PDB entry 2HWL | X-ray diffraction, 2.40 A resolution | chains C and D of the 5 polymer chains in the assembly

# Chain C
Molecule: Prothrombin
Organism: Homo sapiens
Notes: EC 3.4.21.5; fragment: Thrombin light chain
UniProtKB: P00734 (THRB_HUMAN); residues 1-14 here correspond to UniProt positions 336-349 (UniProt number = residue number + 335)
Chain sequence (36 residues; numbered 1 to 14 plus 22 insertion-coded residues; the number before each row is that of its first residue; a row labelled like 14A-14N holds insertion residues (14A, then the next letters in order)):
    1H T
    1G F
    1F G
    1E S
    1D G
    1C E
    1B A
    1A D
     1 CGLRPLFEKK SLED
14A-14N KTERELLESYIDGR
Disordered / not traced: 1H, 14M-14N
UniProt features mapped onto this chain:
  - site: Arg-14N (Cleavage)

# Chain D
Molecule: Prothrombin
Organism: Homo sapiens
Notes: EC 3.4.21.5; fragment: Thrombin heavy chain
UniProtKB: P00734 (THRB_HUMAN); the construct lacks a stretch of the UniProt sequence and is renumbered around it, so the offset changes along the chain: 16-36 = UniProt 364-384; 37-60 = UniProt 386-409; 61-77 = UniProt 419-435; 78-97 = UniProt 437-456; 7 more segments
Chain sequence (259 residues; row label = number of the first residue in the row; note: 3 numbers in that range are skipped by the numbering (no residue carries them; nothing is unmodelled there); a row labelled like 60A-60I holds insertion residues (60A, then the next letters in order)):
    16 IVEGSDAEIG MSPWQVMLFR K
   36A S
    37 PQELLCGASL ISDRWVLTAA HCLL
60A-60I YPPWDKNFT
    61 ENDLLVRIGK HSRTRYE
   77A A
    78 NIEKISMLEK IYIHPRYNWR
   97A E
    98 NLDRDIALMK LKKPVAFSDY IHPVCLPDRE TA
129A-129C ASL
   130 LQAGYKGRVT GWGNLKET
147A-147F WTANVG
  149E K
   150 GQPSVLQVVN LPIVERPVCK DSTRIRITDN MFCAG
  184A Y
   185 KP
186A-186D DEGK
   187 RGDACEGDSG GPFVMKSP
204A-204B FN
   205 NRWYQMGIVS WGE
   219 GCD
  221A R
   222 DGKYGFYTHV FRLKKWIQKV IDQFGE
Disordered / not traced: 147A-147F, 246-247
Sequence notes: engineered mutation Ala-77A (Arg436 in P00734)
UniProt features mapped onto this chain:
  - region: Ala-183 to Val-200 (High affinity receptor-binding region which is also known as the TP508 peptide)
  - active site (Charge relay system): His-57, Asp-102, Ser-195
  - glycosylation: Asn-60G (N-linked (GlcNAc...) (complex) asparagine)
Disulfide bonds: Cys-42/Cys-58, Cys-168/Cys-182, Cys-191/Cys-220
Glycans and other covalent adducts: N-acetylglucosamine (NAG) linked to Asn-60G
Metal / ion sites: Na+: Arg-221A, Lys-224

# How chain C and chain D interact
Residue-residue contacts (70; chain C residue first):
  Cys-1(C) with Pro-120(D); Val-121(D); Cys-122(D), disulfide; Arg-206(D), hydrogen bond (backbone-side chain)
  Asp-1A(C) with His-119(D), salt bridge; Arg-206(D)
  Ala-1B(C) with Arg-206(D), hydrogen bond (backbone-side chain)
  Glu-1C(C) with Phe-114(D)
  Gly-1D(C) with Cys-122(D); Leu-123(D)
  Ser-1E(C) with Leu-123(D), hydrogen bond (side chain-backbone); Pro-124(D); Asp-125(D)
  Gly-1F(C) with Gln-239(D)
  Phe-1G(C) with Asp-243(D)
  Gly-2(C) with Trp-29(D); Pro-120(D), hydrogen bond (backbone-backbone); Val-121(D); Cys-122(D), hydrogen bond (backbone-side chain); Arg-206(D); Trp-207(D), hydrogen bond (backbone-backbone)
  Leu-3(C) with His-119(D), hydrogen bond (backbone-side chain); Asn-205(D); Arg-206(D)
  Arg-4(C) with Gly-25(D); Met-26(D), hydrogen bond (side chain-backbone); Pro-28(D); Trp-29(D); Arg-137(D); Trp-207(D)
  Pro-5(C) with Ser-115(D); Asp-116(D); His-119(D)
  Leu-6(C) with Ile-24(D); Gly-25(D); Asp-116(D); Tyr-117(D), hydrophobic
  Phe-7(C) with Glu-23(D); Ile-24(D); Gly-25(D); Met-26(D)
  Glu-8(C) with Lys-202(D), salt bridge; Asn-205(D); Trp-207(D), hydrogen bond
  Lys-9(C) with His-119(D)
  Asp-14(C) with Glu-23(D); Met-26(D); Arg-137(D), salt bridge; Trp-207(D)
  Lys-14A(C) with Glu-23(D), hydrogen bond (backbone-side chain)
  Thr-14B(C) with Arg-137(D), hydrogen bond; Asn-159(D), hydrogen bond
  Glu-14C(C) with Arg-137(D); Lys-202(D), salt bridge
  Glu-14E(C) with Lys-135(D), salt bridge; Asn-159(D); Tyr-184A(D), hydrogen bond
  Leu-14F(C) with Lys-135(D); Gly-136(D); Asn-159(D); Trp-207(D), hydrophobic
  Ser-14I(C) with Gly-133(D); Tyr-134(D); Lys-135(D), hydrogen bond (side chain-backbone)
  Tyr-14J(C) with Leu-129C(D), hydrophobic; Tyr-134(D), hydrophobic; Lys-135(D); Lys-202(D), hydrogen bond (side chain-backbone); Pro-204(D), hydrophobic
  Ile-14K(C) with Tyr-134(D), hydrogen bond (backbone-side chain)
Also at the interface, not in a pair above, chain C (26 interface residues in all): Glu-13
Also at the interface, not in a pair above, chain D (36 interface residues in all): Ile-47, Ser-48, Met-201, Lys-235
Disulfides between the chains: Cys-1(C)/Cys-122(D)

# Summary
The interface between chain C and chain D involves 26 residues on one side and 36 on the other, with 1
disulfide bond, 16 hydrogen bonds and 5 salt bridges. Polar contacts include Asp-1A(C)/His-119(D),
Glu-8(C)/Lys-202(D) and Glu-14E(C)/Lys-135(D). N-acetylglucosamine is covalently linked to Asn-60G(D).
Here chain C is Prothrombin and chain D is Prothrombin, both from Homo sapiens. Entry 2HWL (Crystal structure
of thrombin in complex with fibrinogen gamma' peptide) was determined by X-ray diffraction.
